4YIS - chains A and F of the 3 polymer chains in the assembly; structure by X-ray diffraction, 2.89 A resolution.

# Chain A
Protein: Meganuclease I-CpaMI
Organism: Cryphonectria parasitica
UniProtKB: O20960 (O20960_CRYPA); residues 5-299 here correspond to UniProt positions 122-416 (UniProt number = residue number + 117)
Amino-acid sequence (295 residues; each row starts with the number of its first residue):
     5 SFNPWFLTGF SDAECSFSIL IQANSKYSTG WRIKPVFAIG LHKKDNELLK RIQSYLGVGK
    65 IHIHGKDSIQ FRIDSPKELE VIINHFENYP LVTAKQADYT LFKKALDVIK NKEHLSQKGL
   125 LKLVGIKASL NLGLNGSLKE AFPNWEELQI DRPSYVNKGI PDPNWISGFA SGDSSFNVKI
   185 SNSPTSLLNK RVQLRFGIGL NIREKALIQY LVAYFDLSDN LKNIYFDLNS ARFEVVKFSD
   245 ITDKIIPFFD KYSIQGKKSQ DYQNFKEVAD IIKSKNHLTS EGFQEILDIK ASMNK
Differences from the reference sequence: conflict Asn-50 (Leu167 in O20960), Gln-100 (Trp217 in O20960), Lys-114 (Leu231 in O20960), Asn-115 (Leu232 in O20960), Asn-161 (Phe278 in O20960), Gln-264 (Leu381 in O20960), Gln-267 (Ile384 in O20960)
Bound ions: Ca2+ site 1: Ala-17, Asp-177 (shared with DT17(F) of chain F); Ca2+ site 2: Glu-18, Gly-176, Asp-177 (shared with 1 residue of chain E; DT17(F) of chain F); Ca2+ site 3: Asn-268, Glu-271 (shared with 2 residues of chain B)

# Chain F
Molecule: 28-nt DNA strand
Sequence (28 nucleotides; numbered 1 to 28; the number before each row is that of its first residue):
     1 GGGATGGCCT TAATATTGTG GGCTAGGT
Bound ions: Ca2+ site 1: DT17 (shared with Ala-17(A), Asp-177(A) of chain A)

# Interface between chain A and chain F
Residue-residue contacts - 58 pairs, chain A then chain F:
  Ala-17(A) / DT17(F)  phosphate contact
  Glu-18(A) / DT17(F)  phosphate contact
  Cys-19(A) / DT17(F)  sugar contact
  Cys-19(A) / DG18(F)  phosphate contact
  Ser-20(A) / DT17(F)  sugar contact
  Ser-20(A) / DG18(F)  phosphate contact
  Ser-22(A) / DG18(F)  sugar contact
  Ser-22(A) / DT19(F)  hydrogen bond to the phosphate
  Leu-24(A) / DG20(F)  base contact
  Gln-26(A) / DG20(F)  base contact
  Gln-26(A) / DG21(F)  hydrogen bond to the base
  Arg-36(A) / DG22(F)  hydrogen bond to the base
  Arg-36(A) / DC23(F)  base contact
  Lys-38(A) / DG21(F)  hydrogen bond to the base
  Lys-38(A) / DG22(F)  hydrogen bond to the base
  Gly-44(A) / DT17(F)  base contact
  His-68(A) / DT17(F)  base contact
  His-68(A) / DG18(F)  hydrogen bond to the base
  Gln-74(A) / DT19(F)  hydrogen bond to the base
  Arg-76(A) / DT19(F)  hydrogen bond to the base
  Arg-76(A) / DG20(F)  base contact
  Arg-76(A) / DG21(F)  base contact
  Lys-99(A) / DG18(F)  salt bridge to the phosphate
  Leu-134(A) / DT19(F)  phosphate contact
  Asn-135(A) / DG18(F)  phosphate contact
  Asn-135(A) / DT19(F)  hydrogen bond to the phosphate
  Leu-136(A) / DG18(F)  phosphate contact
  Leu-136(A) / DT19(F)  hydrogen bond to the phosphate
  Asn-139(A) / DG20(F)  hydrogen bond to the phosphate
  Asp-177(A) / DT17(F)  phosphate contact
  Lys-183(A) / DG7(F)  hydrogen bond to the base
  Lys-183(A) / DC8(F)  base contact
  Ser-187(A) / DT5(F)  base contact
  Thr-189(A) / DG3(F)  hydrogen bond to the base
  Thr-189(A) / DA4(F)  hydrogen bond to the base
  Ser-190(A) / DA4(F)  base contact
  Leu-191(A) / DG3(F)  phosphate contact
  Leu-191(A) / DA4(F)  hydrogen bond to the phosphate
  Arg-195(A) / DT5(F)  base contact
  Arg-195(A) / DG6(F)  hydrogen bond to the base
  Gln-197(A) / DG6(F)  base contact
  Gln-197(A) / DG7(F)  hydrogen bond to the base
  Lys-226(A) / DG7(F)  phosphate contact
  Lys-226(A) / DC8(F)  phosphate contact
  Asn-227(A) / DG7(F)  phosphate contact
  Asn-227(A) / DC8(F)  hydrogen bond to the phosphate
  Tyr-229(A) / DG7(F)  sugar contact
  Tyr-229(A) / DC8(F)  hydrogen bond to the phosphate
  Arg-236(A) / DT10(F)  hydrogen bond to the base
  Arg-236(A) / DT11(F)  hydrogen bond to the base
  Glu-238(A) / DC9(F)  base contact
  Val-240(A) / DG6(F)  phosphate contact
  Val-240(A) / DG7(F)  base contact
  Lys-241(A) / DG6(F)  phosphate contact
  Lys-241(A) / DG7(F)  phosphate contact
  Phe-242(A) / DG6(F)  hydrogen bond to the phosphate
  His-281(A) / DT5(F)  salt bridge to the phosphate
  Leu-282(A) / DA4(F)  sugar contact
Also at the interface, not in a pair above, chain A (40 interface residues in all): Val-40, Lys-131, Gly-137, Lys-261
Also at the interface, not in a pair above, chain F (17 interface residues in all): DT16

# In short
40 residues of chain A and 17 residues of chain F are in contact; the contacts include 22 hydrogen bonds and 2
salt bridges. Among the polar pairs are Gln-26(A)/DG21(F), Arg-36(A)/DG22(F) and Lys-38(A)/DG21(F). The Ca2+
site 1 is built by Ala-17(A), Asp-177(A) and DT17(F).
Chain A is Meganuclease I-CpaMI (Cryphonectria parasitica) and chain F is a 28-nt DNA strand; the structure,
Crystal Structure of LAGLIDADG Meganuclease I-CpaMI Bound to Uncleaved DNA, was determined by X-ray
diffraction together with 4Z1Z, 4Z20, 4YIT and 4YHX from the same study.
